7MDU - chains H and L of the 6 polymer chains in the assembly; structure by electron microscopy, 3.30 A resolution.

# Chain H
Protein: Rh.33104 mAb.1 Heavy Chain
Source organism: Macaca mulatta
Sequence (116 residues; row label = number of the first residue in the row; note: 1 number in that range is skipped by the numbering (no residue carries it; nothing is unmodelled there); a row labelled like 82A-82C holds insertion residues (82A, then the next letters in order)):
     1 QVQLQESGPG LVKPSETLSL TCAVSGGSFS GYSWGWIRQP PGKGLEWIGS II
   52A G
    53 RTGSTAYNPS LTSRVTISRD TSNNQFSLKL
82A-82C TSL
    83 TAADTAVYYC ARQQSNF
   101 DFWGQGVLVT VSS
Not modelled in the structure: 112-113
Cystine bridges: Cys22-Cys92

# Chain L
Protein: Rh.33104 mAb.1 Light Chain
Source organism: Macaca mulatta
Sequence (106 residues; row label = number of the first residue in the row):
     1 DIQMTQSPSS LSASVGDTVT TTCRASQDIS NDLAWYQQKP GKAPKPLLYY ASNLESGVPS
    61 MFSGSGSGTD FTLTISSLQP EDFASYFCQQ YNSYPRTFGQ GTKVEF
Not modelled in the structure: 106
Cystine bridges: Cys23-Cys88
Residues lining bound ligands: N-acetylglucosamine (NAG; 2-acetamido-2-deoxy-beta-D-glucopyranose): Leu54, Val58, Pro59, Ser60

# Interface between chain H and chain L
Contacting residue pairs (29):
  Gln39(H) with Gln38(L), hydrogen bond
  Lys43(H) with Gln100(L)
  Gly44(H) with Phe87(L); Gln100(L), hydrogen bond (backbone-side chain)
  Leu45(H) with Pro44(L), hydrophobic; Phe98(L)
  Trp47(H) with Tyr94(L); Arg96(L)
  Pro61(H) with Pro95(L), hydrophobic
  Tyr91(H) with Gln38(L); Lys42(L); Ala43(L), hydrophobic
  Ser97(H) with Tyr50(L); Tyr91(L), hydrogen bond
  Asn98(H) with Ala34(L); Tyr36(L), hydrogen bond; Leu48(L), hydrogen bond (side chain-backbone); Tyr49(L)
  Phe99(H) with Tyr36(L), hydrogen bond (backbone-side chain); Pro46(L); Gln89(L)
  Asp101(H) with Pro46(L); Glu55(L)
  Trp103(H) with Tyr36(L), hydrophobic; Ala43(L), hydrophobic; Pro44(L); Pro46(L)
  Gly104(H) with Ala43(L)
  Gln105(H) with Lys42(L)
Interface residues without a listed pair, chain H (18 interface residues in all): Ile37, Glu46, Ala58, Gln95

# In short
18 residues of chain H and 19 residues of chain L are in contact, with 6 hydrogen bonds. Among the polar pairs
are Gln39(H)-Gln38(L), Gly44(H)-Gln100(L) and Ser97(H)-Tyr91(L). Bound to chain L: N-acetylglucosamine.
Chain H is Rh.33104 mAb.1 Heavy Chain and chain L is Rh.33104 mAb.1 Light Chain, both from Macaca mulatta; the
structure, BG505 SOSIP MD39 in complex with the monoclonal antibodies Rh.33104 mAb.1 and RM20A3, was
determined by electron microscopy together with 7MDT and 7MEP from the same study.
